Entry 7EGK (electron microscopy, 2.70 A resolution); this record covers chains A and C of the 6 polymer chains in the assembly.

[Chain A (and C)]
Molecule: Sodium-dependent bicarbonate transporter SbtA
Organism: Synechocystis sp. (strain PCC 6803 / Kazusa)
Notes: chain C of this document is another copy of the same molecule, construct and numbering; everything in this record applies to it too
UniProt: P73953 (P73953_SYNY3); residue numbers follow UniProt; this construct covers 1-374
Chain sequence (374 residues; each row starts with the number of its first residue):
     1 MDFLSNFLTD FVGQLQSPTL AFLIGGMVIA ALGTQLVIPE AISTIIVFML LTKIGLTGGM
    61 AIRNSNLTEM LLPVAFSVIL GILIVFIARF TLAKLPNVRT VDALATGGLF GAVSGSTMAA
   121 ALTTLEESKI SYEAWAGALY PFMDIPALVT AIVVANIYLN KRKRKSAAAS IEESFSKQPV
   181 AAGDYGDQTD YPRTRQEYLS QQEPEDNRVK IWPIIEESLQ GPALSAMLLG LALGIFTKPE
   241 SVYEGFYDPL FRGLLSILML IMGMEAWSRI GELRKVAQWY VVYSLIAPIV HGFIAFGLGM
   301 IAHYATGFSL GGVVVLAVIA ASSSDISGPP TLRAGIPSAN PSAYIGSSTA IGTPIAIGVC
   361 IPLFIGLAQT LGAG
Not modelled in the structure: 1, 165-207
Bound ions: Na+: Phe-110, Gly-111, Ala-112, Ile-319, Ser-322
Reported in the primary citation:
  - conformationally variable residues: Ser-116, Asp-325, Ser-327
  - mutagenesis - E265A, R269A: unchanged binding to Membrane-associated protein SbtB
  - mutagenesis - R333A: increased growth in response to C43(DE3)-Deltacan-SbtAB
  - mutagenesis - R333A: increased growth with Membrane-associated protein SbtB

[Chain A / chain C interface]
Pairs across the interface (38):
  Leu-15(A) with Thr-237(C)
  Gln-16(A) with Phe-236(C), hydrogen bond (side chain-backbone); Thr-237(C); Lys-238(C)
  Ser-17(A) with Thr-237(C)
  Pro-18(A) with Lys-238(C); Ser-241(C)
  Ala-21(A) with Leu-233(C), hydrophobic; Thr-237(C)
  Phe-22(A) with Leu-233(C), hydrophobic; Tyr-247(C)
  Gly-25(A) with Leu-229(C)
  Leu-32(A) with Gln-220(C), hydrogen bond (backbone-side chain)
  Gly-33(A) with Gln-220(C)
  Thr-34(A) with Gln-220(C), hydrogen bond (side chain-backbone); Ser-225(C), hydrogen bond
  Gln-35(A) with Glu-217(C); Gln-220(C), hydrogen bond (backbone-backbone); Gly-221(C); Pro-222(C)
  Leu-36(A) with Pro-222(C), hydrophobic
  Val-37(A) with Thr-44(C)
  Ile-38(A) with Ile-45(C), hydrophobic
  Pro-39(A) with Ala-41(C); Thr-44(C)
  Ile-42(A) with Ala-41(C); Ile-45(C), hydrophobic
  Arg-252(A) with Val-242(C)
  Gly-253(A) with Val-242(C); Phe-246(C)
  Leu-254(A) with Phe-246(C), hydrophobic
  Ser-256(A) with Val-242(C); Tyr-247(C), hydrogen bond
  Ile-257(A) with Phe-48(C), hydrophobic; Phe-246(C), hydrophobic; Tyr-247(C)
  Leu-260(A) with Phe-48(C), hydrophobic; Leu-229(C), hydrophobic
Other interface residues (no listed pair), chain A (25 interface residues in all): Ala-41, Pro-249, Leu-250
Other interface residues (no listed pair), chain C (22 interface residues in all): Ile-42, Met-49, Pro-239, Gly-245

[In short]
25 residues of chain A face 22 of chain C across their interface; the contacts include 6 hydrogen bonds. Polar
pairs include Gln-16(A)/Phe-236(C), Leu-32(A)/Gln-220(C) and Thr-34(A)/Gln-220(C). From the paper: R333A of
chain A increases growth in response to C43(DE3)-Deltacan-SbtAB; conformational variability at Ser-116(A),
Asp-325(A) and Ser-327(A); 3 substitutions were tested in all.
Chain A and chain C are both Sodium-dependent bicarbonate transporter SbtA (Synechocystis sp. (strain PCC 6803
/ Kazusa)); the structure, Bicarbonate transporter complex SbtA-SbtB bound to AMP, was determined by electron
microscopy together with 7EGL from the same study.
